PDB entry 7DRE | electron microscopy, 2.54 A resolution | chains A and E of the 8 polymer chains in the assembly

# Chain A (and E)
Protein: Sugar phosphate isomerase/epimerase
Source organism: [Eubacterium] cellulosolvens 6
Notes: chain E of this document is another copy of the same molecule, construct and numbering; everything in this record applies to it too
Reference sequence: I5AX50 (I5AX50_EUBCE); numbering as in UniProt (aligned over 1-290)
Amino-acid sequence (290 residues; numbered 1 to 290; the number before each row is that of its first residue):
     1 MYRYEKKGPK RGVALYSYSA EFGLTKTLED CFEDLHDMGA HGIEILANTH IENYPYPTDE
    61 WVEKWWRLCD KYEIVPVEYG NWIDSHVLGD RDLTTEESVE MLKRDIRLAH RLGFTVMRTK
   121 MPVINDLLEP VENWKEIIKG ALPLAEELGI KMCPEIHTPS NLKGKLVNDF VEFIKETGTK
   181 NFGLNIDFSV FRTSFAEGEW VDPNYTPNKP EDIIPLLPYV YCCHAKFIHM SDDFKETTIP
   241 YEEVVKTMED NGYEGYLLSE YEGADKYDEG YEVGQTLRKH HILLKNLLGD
Not modelled in the structure: 1-7, 196-201, 290
Reported in the primary citation:
  - specificity-determining residues: Leu128 (from molecular simulation)

# How chain A and chain E interact
Pairs across the interface - 7 pairs, chain A then chain E:
  Asn53(A) - Asn53(E)
  Asn53(A) - Tyr56(E)  hydrogen bond (side chain-backbone)
  Asn53(A) - Thr58(E)
  Tyr56(A) - Asn53(E)  hydrogen bond (backbone-side chain)
  Tyr56(A) - Tyr56(E)
  Thr58(A) - Asn53(E)
  Thr58(A) - Thr58(E)
Interface residues without a listed pair, chain A (4 interface residues in all): Pro57
Interface residues without a listed pair, chain E (4 interface residues in all): Pro57

# In short
Chain A and chain E each contribute 4 residues to their interface, with 2 hydrogen bonds. Its one
hydrogen-bonded contact is Asn53(A)-Tyr56(E). The paper reports the specificity determinant Leu128(A).
Both chains are Sugar phosphate isomerase/epimerase ([Eubacterium] cellulosolvens 6). Entry 7DRE (Cryo-EM
structure of DfgA-B at 2.54 angstrom resolution) was determined by electron microscopy together with 7DRD,
7EXB, 7EXZ, 7BVR and 7BVS from the same study.
